1FBQ - chains A and B; structure by X-ray diffraction, 2.00 A resolution.

# Chain A (and B)
Protein: Heat shock factor protein
Source organism: Kluyveromyces lactis
Notes: fragment: hsf dna binding domain; chain B of this document is another copy of the same molecule, construct and numbering; everything in this record applies to it too
UniProtKB: P22121 (HSF_KLULA); residues 195-281 here = UniProt positions 195-281
Sequence (90 residues; row label = number of the first residue in the row):
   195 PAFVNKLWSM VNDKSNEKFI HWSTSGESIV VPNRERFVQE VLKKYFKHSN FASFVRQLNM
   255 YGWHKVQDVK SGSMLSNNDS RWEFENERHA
Unresolved in the structure: 284 (chain B: fully traced)
Construct notes: engineered mutation Lys237 (Pro in P22121); cloning artifact (282-284)

# Interface between chain A and chain B
Contacting residue pairs (17):
  Lys208(A) - Arg250(B)
  Lys208(A) - Asn253(B)  hydrogen bond
  Glu211(A) - Arg250(B)  salt bridge
  His215(A) - Arg250(B)  hydrogen bond
  Trp216(A) - Asn244(B)
  Trp216(A) - Ala246(B)
  Trp216(A) - Ser247(B)
  Trp216(A) - Arg250(B)  hydrogen bond (backbone-side chain)
  Ser217(A) - Ser247(B)  hydrogen bond (backbone-side chain)
  Thr218(A) - Arg250(B)  hydrogen bond
  Thr218(A) - Gln251(B)
  Gly220(A) - His242(B)  hydrogen bond (backbone-backbone)
  Gly220(A) - Ser243(B)
  Gly220(A) - Ser247(B)  hydrogen bond (backbone-side chain)
  Glu221(A) - His242(B)
  Glu221(A) - Ser243(B)
  Glu221(A) - Asn244(B)
Interface residues without a listed pair, chain A (10 interface residues in all): Asn206, Ser219
Interface residues without a listed pair, chain B (9 interface residues in all): Val249

# In short
10 residues of chain A face 9 of chain B across their interface; the contacts include 7 hydrogen bonds and 1
salt bridge. Polar pairs include Glu211(A)-Arg250(B), Lys208(A)-Asn253(B) and His215(A)-Arg250(B).
Chain A and chain B are both Heat shock factor protein (Kluyveromyces lactis); the structure, Heat shock
transcription factor DNA binding domain containing the P237K mutation, was determined by X-ray diffraction
together with 1FBS and 1FBU from the same study.
